Entry 4YA0 (X-ray diffraction, 2.80 A resolution); this record covers chains C and D of the 30 polymer chains in the assembly.

Chain C:
Molecule: Proteasome subunit alpha type-4
From: Saccharomyces cerevisiae (strain ATCC 204508 / S288c)
Notes: EC 3.4.25.1
Reference sequence: P40303 (PSA4_YEAST); residues -1 to 252 here correspond to UniProt positions 1-254 (UniProt number = residue number + 2)
Chain sequence (254 residues; row label = number of the first residue in the row; numbers below 1 keep their minus sign (Met-1 is residue -1)):
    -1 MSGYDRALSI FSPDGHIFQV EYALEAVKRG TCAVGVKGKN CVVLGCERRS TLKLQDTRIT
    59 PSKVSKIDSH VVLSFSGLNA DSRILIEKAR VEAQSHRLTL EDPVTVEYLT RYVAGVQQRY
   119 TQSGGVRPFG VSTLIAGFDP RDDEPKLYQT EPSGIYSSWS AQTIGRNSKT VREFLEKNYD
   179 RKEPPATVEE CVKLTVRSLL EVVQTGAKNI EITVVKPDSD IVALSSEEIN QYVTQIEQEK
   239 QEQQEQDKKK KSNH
Disordered / not traced: -1 to 0, 241-252
Swiss-Prot annotation at these positions:
  - modified residue: Thr58 (Phosphothreonine)

Chain D:
Molecule: Proteasome subunit alpha type-5
From: Saccharomyces cerevisiae (strain ATCC 204508 / S288c)
Notes: EC 3.4.25.1
Reference sequence: P32379 (PSA5_YEAST); residues -7 to 252 here correspond to UniProt positions 1-260 (UniProt number = residue number + 8)
Chain sequence (260 residues; each row starts with the number of its first residue; numbers below 1 keep their minus sign (Met-7 is residue -7)):
    -7 MFLTRSEYDR GVSTFSPEGR LFQVEYSLEA IKLGSTAIGI ATKEGVVLGV EKRATSPLLE
    53 SDSIEKIVEI DRHIGCAMSG LTADARSMIE HARTAAVTHN LYYDEDINVE SLTQSVCDLA
   113 LRFGEGASGE ERLMSRPFGV ALLIAGHDAD DGYQLFHAEP SGTFYRYNAK AIGSGSEGAQ
   173 AELLNEWHSS LTLKEAELLV LKILKQVMEE KLDENNAQLS CITKQDGFKI YDNEKTAELI
   233 KELKEKEAAE SPEEADVEMS
Disordered / not traced: -7 to 0, 118-124, 243-252

Interface between chain C and chain D:
Residue-residue contacts (63):
  Asp3(C) with Glu117(D)
  Arg4(C) with Glu117(D)
  Ala5(C) with Val4(D), hydrophobic; Glu117(D); Ser127(D)
  Ser7(C) with Ser127(D); Arg128(D)
  Ile8(C) with Gln15(D)
  Phe9(C) with Gln15(D); Tyr18(D), hydrophobic; Ser19(D); Ala22(D), hydrophobic; Leu73(D), hydrophobic; Arg128(D); Pro129(D); Gly131(D)
  Ser10(C) with Tyr18(D)
  Pro11(C) with Tyr18(D), hydrophobic; Glu21(D)
  Asp12(C) with Glu21(D)
  Gly13(C) with Tyr18(D); Glu21(D); Ala22(D)
  His14(C) with Leu25(D)
  Ile15(C) with Leu73(D), hydrophobic; Arg128(D)
  Lys35(C) with Glu52(D), salt bridge
  Gln116(C) with Ala75(D); Asp76(D)
  Thr119(C) with Arg128(D), hydrogen bond (backbone-side chain)
  Gln120(C) with Met126(D); Ser127(D), hydrogen bond (backbone-backbone); Arg128(D); Pro129(D); Phe130(D)
  Ser121(C) with Ser127(D)
  Gly122(C) with Ser127(D)
  Ser151(C) with Ala75(D)
  Gly152(C) with Ala75(D)
  Ile153(C) with Thr74(D); Ala75(D)
  Ser155(C) with Leu51(D); Ser55(D)
  Ser156(C) with Leu51(D); Glu52(D), hydrogen bond (backbone-backbone); Ser55(D), hydrogen bond (backbone-side chain)
  Trp157(C) with Thr47(D); Ser48(D); Leu50(D); Leu51(D); Glu52(D)
  Ser158(C) with Leu50(D), hydrogen bond (backbone-backbone); Glu52(D), hydrogen bond
  Ala159(C) with Leu50(D)
  Leu173(C) with Leu50(D), hydrophobic
  Glu174(C) with Ser48(D), hydrogen bond; Pro49(D); Leu50(D)
  Tyr177(C) with Leu50(D), hydrophobic
  Arg179(C) with Pro49(D), hydrogen bond (side chain-backbone); Leu50(D); Leu51(D), hydrogen bond (side chain-backbone); Glu52(D)
Interface residues without a listed pair, chain C (32 interface residues in all): Tyr154, Arg170
Interface residues without a listed pair, chain D (28 interface residues in all): Asp1, Glu57, Ser79

In short:
32 residues of chain C face 28 of chain D across their interface; the contacts include 9 hydrogen bonds and 1
salt bridge. Polar contacts include Lys35(C)-Glu52(D), Thr119(C)-Arg128(D) and Ser156(C)-Ser55(D).
Here chain C is Proteasome subunit alpha type-4 and chain D is Proteasome subunit alpha type-5, both from
Saccharomyces cerevisiae (strain ATCC 204508 / S288c). Entry 4YA0 (Yeast 20S proteasome beta2-H116E mutant in
complex with Ac-PAE-ep) was determined by X-ray diffraction (same publication as 4Y69, 4Y6A, 4Y6V, 4Y6Z, 4Y70,
4Y74 and 34 further entries).
